4BON - chains C and D of the 5 polymer chains in the assembly; structure by electron microscopy, 40.00 A resolution (very low resolution: no residue pairs are listed; an interface is given only as per-side residue counts).

# Chain C
Molecule: Acetylcholine receptor delta subunit
Organism: Torpedo marmorata
Reference sequence: Q6S3H8 (Q6S3H8_TORMA); residues -20 to 501 here correspond to UniProt positions 1-522 (UniProt number = residue number + 21)
Chain sequence (522 residues; each row starts with the number of its first residue; numbers below 1 keep their minus sign (Met-20 is residue -20)):
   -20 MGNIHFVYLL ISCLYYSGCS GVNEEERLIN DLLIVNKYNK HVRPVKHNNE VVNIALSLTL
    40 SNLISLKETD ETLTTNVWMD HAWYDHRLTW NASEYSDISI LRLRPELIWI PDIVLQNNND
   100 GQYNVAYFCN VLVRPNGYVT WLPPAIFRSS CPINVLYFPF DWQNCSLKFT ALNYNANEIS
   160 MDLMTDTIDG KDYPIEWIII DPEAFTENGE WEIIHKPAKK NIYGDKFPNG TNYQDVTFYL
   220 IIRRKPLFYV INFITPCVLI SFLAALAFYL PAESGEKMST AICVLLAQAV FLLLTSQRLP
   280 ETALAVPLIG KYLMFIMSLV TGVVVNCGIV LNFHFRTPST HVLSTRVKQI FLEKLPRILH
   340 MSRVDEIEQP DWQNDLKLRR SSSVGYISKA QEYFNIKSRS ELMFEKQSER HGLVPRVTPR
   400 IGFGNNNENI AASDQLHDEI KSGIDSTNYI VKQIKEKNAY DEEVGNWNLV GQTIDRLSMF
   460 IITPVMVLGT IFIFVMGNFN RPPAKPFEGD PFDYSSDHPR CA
Disordered / not traced: -20 to 0, 163-177, 321-420, 486-501
Disulfide bonds: Cys130-Cys144

# Chain D
Molecule: Acetylcholine receptor subunit alpha
Organism: Torpedo marmorata
Reference sequence: P02711 (ACHA_TORMA); residues -23 to 437 here correspond to UniProt positions 1-461 (UniProt number = residue number + 24)
Chain sequence (461 residues; row label = number of the first residue in the row; numbers below 1 keep their minus sign (Met-23 is residue -23)):
   -23 MILCSYWHVG LVLLLFSCCG LVLGSEHETR LVANLLENYN KVIRPVEHHT HFVDITVGLQ
    37 LIQLINVDEV NQIVETNVRL RQQWIDVRLR WNPADYGGIK KIRLPSDDVW LPDLVLYNNA
    97 DGDFAIVHMT KLLLDYTGKI MWTPPAIFKS YCEIIVTHFP FDQQNCTMKL GIWTYDGTKV
   157 SISPESDRPD LSTFMESGEW VMKDYRGWKH WVYYTCCPDT PYLDITYHFI MQRIPLYFVV
   217 NVIIPCLLFS FLTVLVFYLP TDSGEKMTLS ISVLLSLTVF LLVIVELIPS TSSAVPLIGK
   277 YMLFTMIFVI SSIIVTVVVI NTHHRSPSTH TMPQWVRKIF INTIPNVMFF STMKRASKEK
   337 QENKIFADDI DISDISGKQV TGEVIFQTPL IKNPDVKSAI EGVKYIAEHM KSDEESSNAA
   397 EEWKYVAMVI DHILLCVFML ICIIGTVSVF AGRLIELSQE G
Disordered / not traced: -23 to 0, 307-373
Disulfide bonds: Cys128-Cys142, Cys192-Cys193
UniProt features mapped onto this chain:
  - glycosylation: Asn141 (N-linked (GlcNAc...) asparagine)

# How chain C and chain D interact
At this resolution (40 A) residue pairs are not listed: 31 residues of chain C and 29 of chain D lie at the interface.

# Summary
Chain C and chain D form an interface of 31 and 29 residues respectively.
Chain C is Acetylcholine receptor delta subunit and chain D is Acetylcholine receptor subunit alpha, both from
Torpedo marmorata; the structure, The structure and super-organization of acetylcholine receptor-rapsyn
complexes class B, was determined by electron microscopy, deposited together with 4BOG, 4BOI, 4BOO, 4BOR and
4BOT.
